7ZLF - chain AAA; structure by X-ray diffraction, 2.10 A resolution.

Chain AAA:
Name: Beta-lactoglobulin
From: Bos taurus
Reference sequence: P02754 (LACB_BOVIN); residues 3-162 here correspond to UniProt positions 19-178 (UniProt number = residue number + 16)
Sequence (162 residues; numbered 1 to 162; the number before each row is that of its first residue):
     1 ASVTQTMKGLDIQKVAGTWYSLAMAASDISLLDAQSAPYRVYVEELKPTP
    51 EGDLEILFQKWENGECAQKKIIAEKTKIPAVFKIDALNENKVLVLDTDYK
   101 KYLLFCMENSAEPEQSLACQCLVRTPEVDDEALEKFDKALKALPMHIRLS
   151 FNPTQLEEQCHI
Unresolved in the structure: 1-2, 87-89, 111-114
Differences from the reference sequence: expression tag (1-2); engineered mutation Y39 (Leu55 in P02754), F58 (Leu74 in P02754)
Cystine bridges: C66-C160, C106-C119

Summary:
Chain AAA is Beta-lactoglobulin (Bos taurus); the structure, Mutant L39Y-L58F of recombinant bovine
beta-lactoglobulin in complex with endogenous fatty acid, was determined by X-ray diffraction (same
publication as 7ZCD and 7ZA0).
